7OTY - chain A; structure by electron microscopy, 2.96 A resolution.

[Chain A]
Name: DNA-dependent protein kinase catalytic subunit, DNA-PKcs
From: Homo sapiens
Notes: EC 2.7.11.1
UniProt: P78527 (PRKDC_HUMAN); numbering as in UniProt (aligned over 1-4128)
Amino-acid sequence (4148 residues; each row starts with the number of its first residue; note: 1872 numbers in that range are skipped by the numbering (no residue carries them; nothing is unmodelled there); X marks 20 residues of unknown identity (built as UNK)):
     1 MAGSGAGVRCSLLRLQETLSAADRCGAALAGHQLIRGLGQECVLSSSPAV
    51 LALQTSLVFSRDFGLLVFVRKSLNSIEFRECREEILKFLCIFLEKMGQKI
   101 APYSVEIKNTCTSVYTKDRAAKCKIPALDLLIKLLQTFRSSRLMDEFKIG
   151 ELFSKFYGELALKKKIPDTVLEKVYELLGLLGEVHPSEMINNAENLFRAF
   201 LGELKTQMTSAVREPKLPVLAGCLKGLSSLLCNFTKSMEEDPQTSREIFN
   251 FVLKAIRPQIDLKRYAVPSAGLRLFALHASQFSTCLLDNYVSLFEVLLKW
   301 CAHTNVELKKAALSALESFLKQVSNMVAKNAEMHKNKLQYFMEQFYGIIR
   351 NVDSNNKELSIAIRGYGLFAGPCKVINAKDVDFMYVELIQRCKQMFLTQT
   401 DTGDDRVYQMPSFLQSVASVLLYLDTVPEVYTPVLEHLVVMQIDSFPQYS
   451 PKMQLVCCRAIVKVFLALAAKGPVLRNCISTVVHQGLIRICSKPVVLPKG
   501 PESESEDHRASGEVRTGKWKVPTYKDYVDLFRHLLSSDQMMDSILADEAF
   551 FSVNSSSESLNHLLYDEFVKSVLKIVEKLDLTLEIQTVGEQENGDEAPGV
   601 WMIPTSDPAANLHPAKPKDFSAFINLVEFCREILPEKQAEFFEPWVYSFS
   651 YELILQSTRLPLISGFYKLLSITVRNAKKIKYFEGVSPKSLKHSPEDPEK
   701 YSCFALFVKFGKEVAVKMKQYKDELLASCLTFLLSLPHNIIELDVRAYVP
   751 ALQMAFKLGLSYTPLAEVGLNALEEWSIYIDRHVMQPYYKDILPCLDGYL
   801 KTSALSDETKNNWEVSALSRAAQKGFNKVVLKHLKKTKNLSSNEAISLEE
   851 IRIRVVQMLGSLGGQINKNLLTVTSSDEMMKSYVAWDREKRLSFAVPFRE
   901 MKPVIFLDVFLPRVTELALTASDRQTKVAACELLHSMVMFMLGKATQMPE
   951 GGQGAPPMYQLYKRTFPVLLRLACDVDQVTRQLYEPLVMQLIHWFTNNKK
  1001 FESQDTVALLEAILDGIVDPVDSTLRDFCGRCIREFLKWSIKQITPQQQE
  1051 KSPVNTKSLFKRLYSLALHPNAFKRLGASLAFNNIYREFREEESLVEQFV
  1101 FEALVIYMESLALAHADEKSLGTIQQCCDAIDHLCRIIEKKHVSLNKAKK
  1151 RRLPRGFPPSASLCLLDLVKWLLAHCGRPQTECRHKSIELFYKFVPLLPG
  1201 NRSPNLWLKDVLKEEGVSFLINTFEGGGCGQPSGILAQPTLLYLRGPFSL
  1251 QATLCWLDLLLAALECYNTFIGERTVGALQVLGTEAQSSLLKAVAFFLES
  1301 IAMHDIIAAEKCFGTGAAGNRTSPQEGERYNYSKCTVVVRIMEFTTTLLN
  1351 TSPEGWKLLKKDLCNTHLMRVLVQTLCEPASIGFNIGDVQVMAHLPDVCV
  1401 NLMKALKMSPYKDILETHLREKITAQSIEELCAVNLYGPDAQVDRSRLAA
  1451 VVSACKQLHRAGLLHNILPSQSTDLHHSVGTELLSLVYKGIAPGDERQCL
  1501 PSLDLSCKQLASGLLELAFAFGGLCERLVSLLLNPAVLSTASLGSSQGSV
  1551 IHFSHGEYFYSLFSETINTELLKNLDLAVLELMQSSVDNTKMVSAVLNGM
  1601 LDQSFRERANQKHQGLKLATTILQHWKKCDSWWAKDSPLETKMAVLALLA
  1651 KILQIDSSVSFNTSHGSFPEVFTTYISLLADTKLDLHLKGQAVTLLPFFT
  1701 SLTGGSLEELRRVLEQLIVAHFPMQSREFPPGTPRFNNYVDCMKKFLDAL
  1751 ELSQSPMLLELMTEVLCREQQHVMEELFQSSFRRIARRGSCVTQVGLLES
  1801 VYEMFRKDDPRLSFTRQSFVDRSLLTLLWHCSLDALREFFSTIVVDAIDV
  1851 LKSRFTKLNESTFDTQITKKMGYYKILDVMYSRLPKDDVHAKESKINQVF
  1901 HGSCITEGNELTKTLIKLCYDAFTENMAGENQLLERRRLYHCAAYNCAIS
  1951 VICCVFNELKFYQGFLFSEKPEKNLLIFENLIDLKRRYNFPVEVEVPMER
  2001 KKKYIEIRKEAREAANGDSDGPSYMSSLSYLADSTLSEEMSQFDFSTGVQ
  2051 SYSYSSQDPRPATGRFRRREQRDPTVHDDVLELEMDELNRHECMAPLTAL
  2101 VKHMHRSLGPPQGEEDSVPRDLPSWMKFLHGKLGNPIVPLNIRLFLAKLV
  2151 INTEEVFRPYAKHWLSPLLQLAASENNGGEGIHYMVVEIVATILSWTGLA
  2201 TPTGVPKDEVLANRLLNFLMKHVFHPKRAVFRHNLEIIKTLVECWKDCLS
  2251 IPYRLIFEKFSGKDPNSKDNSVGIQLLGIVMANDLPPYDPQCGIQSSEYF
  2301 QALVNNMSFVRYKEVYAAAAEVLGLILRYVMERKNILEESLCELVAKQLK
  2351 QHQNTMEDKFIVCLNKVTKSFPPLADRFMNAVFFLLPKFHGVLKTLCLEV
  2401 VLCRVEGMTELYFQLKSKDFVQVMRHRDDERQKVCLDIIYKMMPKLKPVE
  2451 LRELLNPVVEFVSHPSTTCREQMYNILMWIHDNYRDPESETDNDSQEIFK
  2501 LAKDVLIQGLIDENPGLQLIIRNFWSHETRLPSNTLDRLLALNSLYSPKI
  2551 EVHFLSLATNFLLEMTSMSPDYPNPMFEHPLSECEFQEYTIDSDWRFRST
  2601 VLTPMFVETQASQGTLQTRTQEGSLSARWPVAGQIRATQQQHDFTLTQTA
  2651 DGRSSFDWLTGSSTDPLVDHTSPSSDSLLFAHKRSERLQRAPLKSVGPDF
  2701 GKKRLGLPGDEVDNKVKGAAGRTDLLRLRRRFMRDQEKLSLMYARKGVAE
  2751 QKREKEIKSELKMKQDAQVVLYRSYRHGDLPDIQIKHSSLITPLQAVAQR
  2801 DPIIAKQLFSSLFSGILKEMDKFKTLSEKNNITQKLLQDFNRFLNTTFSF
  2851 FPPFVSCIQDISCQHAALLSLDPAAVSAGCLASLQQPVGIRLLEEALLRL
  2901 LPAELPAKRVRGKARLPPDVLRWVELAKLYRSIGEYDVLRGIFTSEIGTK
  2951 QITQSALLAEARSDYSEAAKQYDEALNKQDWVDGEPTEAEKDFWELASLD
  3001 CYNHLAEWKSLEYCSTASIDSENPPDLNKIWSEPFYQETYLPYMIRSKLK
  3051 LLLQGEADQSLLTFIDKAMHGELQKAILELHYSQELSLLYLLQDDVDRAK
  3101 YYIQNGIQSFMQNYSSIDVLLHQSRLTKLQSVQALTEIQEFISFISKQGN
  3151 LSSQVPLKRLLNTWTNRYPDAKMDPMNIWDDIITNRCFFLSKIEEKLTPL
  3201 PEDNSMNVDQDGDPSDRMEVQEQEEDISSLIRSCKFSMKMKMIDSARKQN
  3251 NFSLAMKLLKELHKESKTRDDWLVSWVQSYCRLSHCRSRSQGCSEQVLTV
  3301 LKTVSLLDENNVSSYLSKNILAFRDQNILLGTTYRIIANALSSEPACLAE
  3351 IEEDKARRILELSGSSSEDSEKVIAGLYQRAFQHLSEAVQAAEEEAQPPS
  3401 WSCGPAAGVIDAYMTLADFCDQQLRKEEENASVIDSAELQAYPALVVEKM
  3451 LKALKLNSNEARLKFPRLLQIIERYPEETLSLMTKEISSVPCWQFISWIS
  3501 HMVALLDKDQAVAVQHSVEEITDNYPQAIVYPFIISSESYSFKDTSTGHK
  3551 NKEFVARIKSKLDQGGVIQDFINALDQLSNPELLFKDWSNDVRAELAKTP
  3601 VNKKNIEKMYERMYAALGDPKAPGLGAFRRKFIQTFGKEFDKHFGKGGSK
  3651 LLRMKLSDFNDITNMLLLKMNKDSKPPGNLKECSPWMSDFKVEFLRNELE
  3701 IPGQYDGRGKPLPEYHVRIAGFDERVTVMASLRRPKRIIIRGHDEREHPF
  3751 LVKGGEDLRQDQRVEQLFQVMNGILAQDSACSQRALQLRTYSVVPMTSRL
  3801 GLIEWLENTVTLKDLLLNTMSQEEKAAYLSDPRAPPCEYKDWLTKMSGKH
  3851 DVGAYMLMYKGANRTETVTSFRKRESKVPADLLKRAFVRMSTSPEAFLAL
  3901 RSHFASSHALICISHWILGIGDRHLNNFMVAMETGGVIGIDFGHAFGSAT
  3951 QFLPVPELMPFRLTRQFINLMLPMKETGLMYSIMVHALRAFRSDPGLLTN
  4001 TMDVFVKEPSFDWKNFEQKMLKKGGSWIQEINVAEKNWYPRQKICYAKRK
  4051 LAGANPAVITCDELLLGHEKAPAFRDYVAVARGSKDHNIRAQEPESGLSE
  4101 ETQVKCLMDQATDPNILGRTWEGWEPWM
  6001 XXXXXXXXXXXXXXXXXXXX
Not modelled in the structure: 1-8, 119-126, 209-216, 499-518, 587-601, 689-696, 806-846, 949-953, 1313-1314, 1542-1548, 1986-2084, 2109-2118, 2579-2782, 2903-2915, 3198-3225, 3397-3404, 3431-3438
Residues lining bound ligands: Nedisertib (1IX; (S)-[2-chloranyl-4-fluoranyl-5-(7-morpholin-4-ylquinazolin-4-yl)phenyl]-(6-methoxypyridazin-3-yl)methanol): M3729, A3730, S3731, P3735, R3737, L3751, K3753, Y3791, I3803, E3804, W3805, L3806, T3809, T3811, N3926, N3927, M3929, I3940, D3941
Swiss-Prot annotation at these positions:
  - region: L1503 to L1538 (Interaction with C1D), E2737 to Q2765 (May split the end of the DNA molecule, with the two strands separating around the region), V3728 to R3734 (G-loop), G3919 to N3927 (Catalytic loop), G3939 to T3964 (Activation loop)
  - site: D2020, G2021 (Cleavage)
  - modified residue: K117 (N6-acetyllysine), S511 (Phosphoserine), S687 (Phosphoserine), K828 (N6-acetyllysine), S841 (Phosphoserine), S893 (Phosphoserine), S1065 (Phosphoserine), K1209 (N6-acetyllysine), K1970 (N6-acetyllysine), S2056 (Phosphoserine), K2259 (N6-acetyllysine), T2535 (Phosphothreonine), T2609 (Phosphothreonine), S2612 (Phosphoserine), T2638 (Phosphothreonine), T2647 (Phosphothreonine), S2789 (Phosphoserine), S3205 (Phosphoserine), K3241 (N6-acetyllysine), K3260 (N6-acetyllysine) and 6 more in UniProt
  - natural variant: K263 (K263N: In a lung adenocarcinoma sample), G500 (G500S: In a metastatic melanoma sample), R1136 (R1136H: In a colorectal adenocarcinoma sample), R1447 (R1447M: In a lung squamous cell carcinoma sample), A1680 (A1680V: In a metastatic melanoma sample), S2810 (S2810N: In a metastatic melanoma sample), G2941 (G2941A: In a lung neuroendocrine carcinoma sample), L3062 (L3062R: In IMD26), A3574 (A3574V: In IMD26)
  - mutagenesis: L1510 (L1510P: Loss of interaction with C1D), E1516 to L1517 (Loss of interaction with C1D), T2609 (T2609A: Leads to radiation sensitivity and impaired DSB joining. Gives rise to reduced phosphorylation; when associated with A-2612), S2612 (S2612A: Reduced phosphorylation; when associated with A-2609), T2638 (T2638A: Alleviates phosphorylation, leaves a fully active enzyme with compromised cellular resistance to ionizing radiation without affecting DNA end joining; when associated with A-2647), T2647 (T2647A: Alleviates phosphorylation, leaves a fully active enzyme with compromised cellular resistance to ionizing radiation without affecting DNA end joining; when associated with A-2638)
Reported in the primary citation:
  - binding site for Nedisertib: M3729, S3731, P3735, L3751, K3753, Y3791, I3803, E3804, W3805, L3806, T3811, N3926, M3929, I3940, D3941
  - conformationally variable residues (side-chain flip): W3805, N3926

[In short]
Bound to chain A: Nedisertib. Curated annotation (UniProt) lists 7 mutagenesis sites. The paper reports a
binding site for Nedisertib at M3729, S3731 and P3735 among others; conformational variability at W3805 and
N3926.
Chain A is DNA-dependent protein kinase catalytic subunit, DNA-PKcs (Homo sapiens); the structure, DNA-PKcs in
complex with M3814, was determined by electron microscopy together with 7OTM, 7OTP, 7OTV and 7OTW from the
same study.
